2NYZ - chains A and D of the 4 polymer chains in the assembly; structure by X-ray diffraction, 2.60 A resolution.

Chain A:
Molecule: Hypothetical protein GAMMAHV.M3
Organism: Murid herpesvirus 4
UniProt: O41925 (O41925_MHV68); residues 1-382 here correspond to UniProt positions 25-406 (UniProt number = residue number + 24)
Sequence (382 residues; each row starts with the number of its first residue):
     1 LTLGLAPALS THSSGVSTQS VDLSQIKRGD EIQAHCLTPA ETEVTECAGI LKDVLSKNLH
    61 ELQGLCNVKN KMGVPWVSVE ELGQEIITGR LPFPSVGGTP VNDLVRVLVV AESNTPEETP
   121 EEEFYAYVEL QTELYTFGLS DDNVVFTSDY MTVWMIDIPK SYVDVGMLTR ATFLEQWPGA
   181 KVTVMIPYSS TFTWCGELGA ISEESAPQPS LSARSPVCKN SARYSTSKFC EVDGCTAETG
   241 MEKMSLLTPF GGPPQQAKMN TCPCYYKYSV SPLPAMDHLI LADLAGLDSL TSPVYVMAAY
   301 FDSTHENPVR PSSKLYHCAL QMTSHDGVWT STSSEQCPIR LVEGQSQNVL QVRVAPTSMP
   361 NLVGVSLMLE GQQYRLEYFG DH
Unresolved in the structure: 1-11
Disulfide bonds: Cys-36/Cys-47, Cys-66/Cys-195, Cys-218/Cys-264, Cys-235/Cys-262, Cys-318/Cys-337

Chain D:
Molecule: Lymphotactin
UniProt: P47992 (XCL1_HUMAN); residues 1-93 here correspond to UniProt positions 22-114 (UniProt number = residue number + 21)
Sequence (93 residues; each row starts with the number of its first residue):
     1 VGSEVSDKRT CVSLTTQRLP VSRIKTYTIT EGSLRAVIFI TKRGLKVCAD PQATWVRDVV
    61 RSMDRKSNTR NNMIQTKPTG TQQSTNTAVT LTG
Unresolved in the structure: 1-6, 68-93
Disulfide bonds: Cys-11/Cys-48

Interface between chain A and chain D:
Contacting residue pairs - 25 pairs, chain A then chain D:
  Thr-226(A) with Leu-45(D)
  Tyr-266(A) with Val-12(D)
  Ser-269(A) with Ser-13(D)
  Val-270(A) with Ser-13(D); Leu-14(D); Thr-15(D); Val-47(D); Cys-48(D), hydrogen bond (backbone-backbone)
  Ser-271(A) with Lys-46(D), hydrogen bond (side chain-backbone); Cys-48(D)
  Pro-272(A) with Arg-9(D), hydrogen bond (backbone-side chain); Thr-10(D); Ile-38(D), hydrophobic; Lys-46(D); Cys-48(D), hydrophobic
  Leu-273(A) with Arg-9(D); Thr-10(D), hydrogen bond (backbone-backbone)
  Pro-274(A) with Lys-8(D); Arg-9(D)
  Ala-275(A) with Lys-8(D), hydrogen bond (backbone-backbone); Thr-10(D)
  Pro-356(A) with Val-12(D)
  Thr-357(A) with Val-12(D)
  Pro-360(A) with Val-12(D), hydrophobic; Ser-13(D)
Other interface residues (no listed pair), chain A (14 interface residues in all): Ala-237, Lys-267
Other interface residues (no listed pair), chain D (14 interface residues in all): Asp-7, Cys-11
From the paper, about this interface:
  - specific contacts: Thr-226(A)/Leu-45(D) (hydrophobic contact), Thr-10(D)/Leu-273(A)
  - interface residues, chain A: Leu-273(A)
  - interface residues, chain D: Thr-10(D), Val-12(D)

Summary:
The chain A/chain D interface involves 14 residues from each chain, with 5 hydrogen bonds. Polar pairs include
Ser-271(A)/Lys-46(D), Pro-272(A)/Arg-9(D) and Val-270(A)/Cys-48(D). The authors report a hydrophobic contact
between Thr-226(A) and Leu-45(D); a contact between Thr-10(D) and Leu-273(A). The paper reports interface
residues Leu-273(A) and Thr-10(D) among others.
Here chain A is Hypothetical protein GAMMAHV.M3 (Murid herpesvirus 4) and chain D is Lymphotactin. Entry 2NYZ
(Viral Chemokine Binding Protein M3 From Murine Gammaherpesvirus68 In Complex With The C- Chemokine XCL1) was
determined by X-ray diffraction.
